3C0T - chains A and B; structure by X-ray diffraction, 2.40 A resolution.

Chain A:
Molecule: Mediator of RNA polymerase II transcription subunit 18
Source organism: Schizosaccharomyces pombe
UniProtKB: O14198 (MED18_SCHPO); residues 1-207 here = UniProt positions 1-207
Sequence (207 residues; numbered 1 to 207; the number before each row is that of its first residue):
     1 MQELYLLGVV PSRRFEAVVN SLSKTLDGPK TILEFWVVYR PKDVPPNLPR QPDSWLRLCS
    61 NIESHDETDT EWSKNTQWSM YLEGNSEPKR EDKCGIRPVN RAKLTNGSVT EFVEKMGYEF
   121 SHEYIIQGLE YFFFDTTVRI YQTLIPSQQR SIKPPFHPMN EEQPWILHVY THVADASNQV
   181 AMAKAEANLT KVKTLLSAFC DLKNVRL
Not modelled in the structure: 43-48

Chain B:
Molecule: Mediator of RNA polymerase II transcription subunit 8
Source organism: Schizosaccharomyces pombe
Notes: fragment: C-terminal domain
UniProtKB: O94646 (MED8_SCHPO); numbering as in UniProt (aligned over 180-200)
Sequence (33 residues; numbered 179 to 211; the number before each row is that of its first residue):
   179 MEEQNANQML TDILSFMKSG KRAAALEHHH HHH
Not modelled in the structure: 179-182, 206-211
Differences from the reference sequence: expression tag (179, 201-211)

How chain A and chain B interact:
Contacting residue pairs (40):
  L7(A) with L192(B), hydrophobic
  V9(A) with A184(B)
  R50(A) with S197(B); K199(B)
  P52(A) with K196(B)
  W55(A) with K196(B); S197(B)
  R57(A) with M195(B), hydrogen bond (side chain-backbone); K196(B), hydrogen bond (side chain-backbone)
  N85(A) with K196(B)
  H122(A) with F194(B), hydrogen bond (side chain-backbone); M195(B), hydrogen bond (side chain-backbone); S197(B); G198(B), hydrogen bond (side chain-backbone)
  E123(A) with F194(B)
  Y124(A) with F194(B), hydrophobic; M195(B)
  Y141(A) with M195(B)
  T143(A) with I191(B); M195(B)
  I145(A) with F194(B), hydrophobic; R200(B)
  M159(A) with F194(B), hydrophobic; R200(B); L204(B); E205(B)
  N160(A) with M187(B); A203(B), hydrogen bond (side chain-backbone); E205(B)
  E162(A) with M187(B)
  Q163(A) with M187(B); I191(B)
  P164(A) with M187(B)
  I166(A) with L188(B), hydrophobic; I191(B), hydrophobic
  K203(A) with N185(B), hydrogen bond; L188(B)
  V205(A) with L192(B), hydrophobic
  L207(A) with L192(B), hydrophobic; K196(B), hydrogen bond (backbone-side chain)
Interface residues without a listed pair, chain A (28 interface residues in all): V38, G84, S121, I126, E161, R206

Summary:
28 residues of chain A face 16 of chain B across their interface; the contacts include 8 hydrogen bonds. Among
the polar pairs are R57(A)-M195(B), R57(A)-K196(B) and H122(A)-F194(B).
Chain A is Mediator of RNA polymerase II transcription subunit 18 and chain B is Mediator of RNA polymerase II
transcription subunit 8, both from Schizosaccharomyces pombe; the structure, Structure of the
Schizosaccharomyces pombe Mediator subcomplex Med8C/18, was determined by X-ray diffraction.
